7JZ2 - chains B and H of the 12 polymer chains in the assembly; structure by electron microscopy, 2.50 A resolution.

Chain B:
Protein: Succinate dehydrogenase iron-sulfur subunit
Organism: Escherichia coli
Notes: EC 1.3.5.1
UniProtKB: P07014 (SDHB_ECOLI); residue numbers follow UniProt; this construct covers 1-238
Amino-acid sequence (238 residues; row label = number of the first residue in the row):
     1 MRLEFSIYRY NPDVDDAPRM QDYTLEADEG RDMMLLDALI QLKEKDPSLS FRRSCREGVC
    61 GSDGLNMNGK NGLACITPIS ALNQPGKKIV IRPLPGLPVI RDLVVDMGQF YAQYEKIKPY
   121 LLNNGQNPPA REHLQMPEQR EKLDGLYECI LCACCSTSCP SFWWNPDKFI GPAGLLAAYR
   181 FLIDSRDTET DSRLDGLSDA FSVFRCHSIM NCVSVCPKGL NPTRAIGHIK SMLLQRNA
UniProt features mapped onto this chain:
  - binding site ([2Fe-2S] cluster): C55, C60, C75
  - binding site ([4Fe-4S] cluster): C149, C152, C155, C216
  - binding site ([3Fe-4S] cluster): C159, C206, C212
  - binding site (a ubiquinone): W164
Metal / ion sites: 2Fe-2S cluster Fe near D63 (its only coordinating residue here); 3Fe-4S cluster Fe near I209 (its only coordinating residue here)
Ligand contacts:
  - 3Fe-4S cluster (F3S): C159, S161, F169, P172, C206, H207, S208, I209, M210, N211, C212, T223, I226
  - 2Fe-2S cluster (FES): L36, R53, S54, C55, R56, E57, G58, C60, G61, S62, D63, L73, C75
  - 4Fe-4S cluster (SF4): F110, C149, I150, L151, C152, A153, C154, C155, A173, L176, C216, P217, K218, L220
  - ubiquinone-2 (UQ2): P160, W164, I209

Chain H:
Protein: Succinate dehydrogenase hydrophobic membrane anchor subunit
Organism: Escherichia coli
UniProtKB: I2WBK2 (I2WBK2_ECOLX); numbering as in UniProt (aligned over 1-115)
Amino-acid sequence (115 residues; each row starts with the number of its first residue):
     1 MVSNASALGR NGVHDFILVR ATAIVLTLYI IYMVGFFATS GELTYEVWIG FFASAFTKVF
    61 TLLALFSILI HAWIGMWQVL TDYVKPLALR LMLQLVIVVA LVVYVIYGFV VVWGV
Disordered / not traced: 1-2
Ligand contacts:
  - 1,2-Distearoyl-sn-glycerophosphoethanolamine (3PE): Y29, I30, M33, F37, G41, E42, L43, W48
  - heme (HEM): V19, R20, A23, L26, T27, I30, I68, H71, A72, G75, M76, Q78, V79

Interface between chain B and chain H:
Pairs across the interface (6):
  L234(B) - L87(H)
  Q235(B) - L87(H)
  N237(B) - N4(H)
  N237(B) - A5(H)
  A238(B) - N4(H)
  A238(B) - S6(H)  hydrogen bond (backbone-side chain)
Also at the interface, not in a pair above, chain H (6 interface residues in all): S3, R90

Overview:
4 residues of chain B and 6 residues of chain H are in contact; the contacts include 1 hydrogen bond. Its one
hydrogen-bonded contact is A238(B)-S6(H). Chain B binds 2Fe-2S cluster, 4Fe-4S cluster, 3Fe-4S cluster and
ubiquinone-2. Chain H binds heme and 1,2-Distearoyl-sn-glycerophosphoethanolamine.
Here chain B is Succinate dehydrogenase iron-sulfur subunit and chain H is Succinate dehydrogenase hydrophobic
membrane anchor subunit, both from Escherichia coli. Entry 7JZ2 (Succinate: quinone oxidoreductase SQR from
E.coli K12) was determined by electron microscopy, deposited together with 6WTI and 6WU6.
